PDB entry 4BD9 | X-ray diffraction, 2.20 A resolution | chains A and B

# Chain A
Molecule: Carboxypeptidase A4
Organism: Homo sapiens
Notes: EC 3.4.17.-
Reference sequence: Q9UI42 (CBPA4_HUMAN); residues 0-309 here correspond to UniProt positions 112-421 (UniProt number = residue number + 112)
Sequence (310 residues; each row starts with the number of its first residue; numbering starts at 0):
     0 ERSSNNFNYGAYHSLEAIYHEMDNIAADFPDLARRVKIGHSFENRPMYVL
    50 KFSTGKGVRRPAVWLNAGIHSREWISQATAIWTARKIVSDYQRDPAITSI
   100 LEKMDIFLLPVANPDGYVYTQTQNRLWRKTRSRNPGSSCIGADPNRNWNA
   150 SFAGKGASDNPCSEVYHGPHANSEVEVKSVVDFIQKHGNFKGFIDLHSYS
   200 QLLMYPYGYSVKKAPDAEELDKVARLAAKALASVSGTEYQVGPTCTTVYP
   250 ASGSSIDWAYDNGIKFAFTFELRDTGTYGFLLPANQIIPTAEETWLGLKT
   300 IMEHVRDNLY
Unresolved in the structure: 0-4, 309
Disulfides: Cys138-Cys161
Metal / ion sites: Zn2+: His69, Glu72, His196
UniProt features mapped onto this chain:
  - active site: Glu270 (Proton donor/acceptor)
  - binding site (a protein): Asn7, Tyr11, His12, Ser13, Glu15, Phe51, Arg84, Lys85, Ser136, Asp158
  - binding site (Zn(2+)): His69, Glu72, His196
  - glycosylation: Asn148 (N-linked (GlcNAc...) asparagine)

# Chain B
Molecule: Carboxypeptidase inhibitor smci
Organism: Sabellastarte magnifica
Reference sequence: P84875 (PCPI_SABMA); residue numbers follow UniProt; this construct covers 1-165
Sequence (165 residues; row label = number of the first residue in the row):
     1 ISVCDLPADRGQCTAYIPQWFFAKTTEDCEKFVYGGCQGNANRFETKDDC
    51 IANCGCNLPSKVGPCRVSARMWFHNPETEKCEVFIYGGCHGNANRFATET
   101 ECQEVCDRYQKPGFCYQPSETGPCKGSFPRYYYDYEDGECKEFIYGGCEG
   151 NANNFETKESCENAC
Disulfides: Cys4-Cys54, Cys13-Cys37, Cys29-Cys50, Cys56-Cys106, Cys65-Cys89, Cys81-Cys102, Cys115-Cys165, Cys124-Cys148, Cys140-Cys161
Construct notes: engineered mutation Ala23 (Asn in P84875)
UniProt features mapped onto this chain:
  - region: Ile1, Ser2 (Inserts into the active site groove of a carboxypeptidase and inhibits activity by emulating a C-terminal substrate)
  - binding site (a protein): Ile1, Ser2, Tyr109, Gln110, Lys111, Gly113
  - mutagenesis: Ile1 to Ser2 (Loss of inhibitory activity)

# Chain A / chain B interface
Pairs across the interface (51; chain A residue first):
  Arg71(A) - Ile1(B)  hydrogen bond (side chain-backbone)
  Glu72(A) - Ile1(B)
  Trp73(A) - Gly113(B)
  Thr119(A) - Pro112(B)
  Thr119(A) - Gly113(B)  hydrogen bond (backbone-backbone)
  Gln120(A) - Gly113(B)  hydrogen bond (backbone-backbone)
  Gln120(A) - Phe114(B)
  Thr121(A) - Pro112(B)
  Gln122(A) - Gln110(B)
  Gln122(A) - Lys111(B)
  Gln122(A) - Pro112(B)
  Asn123(A) - Tyr109(B)
  Asn123(A) - Gln110(B)  hydrogen bond
  Asn123(A) - Lys111(B)
  Arg124(A) - Tyr109(B)
  Arg124(A) - Lys111(B)  hydrogen bond (backbone-backbone)
  Arg124(A) - Gly113(B)
  Arg124(A) - Tyr116(B)
  Leu125(A) - Tyr109(B)  hydrogen bond (backbone-backbone)
  Arg127(A) - Ile1(B)
  Arg127(A) - Ser2(B)
  Ser136(A) - Glu77(B)
  Ser137(A) - Glu77(B)  hydrogen bond (backbone-side chain)
  Cys138(A) - Pro76(B)
  Cys138(A) - Glu77(B)
  Cys161(A) - Asn57(B)
  Cys161(A) - Pro76(B)  hydrophobic
  Cys161(A) - Glu77(B)
  Glu163(A) - Asn53(B)
  Glu163(A) - Asn57(B)
  Val164(A) - Ser2(B)
  Val164(A) - Asp5(B)
  Ser197(A) - Ile1(B)  hydrogen bond (backbone-backbone)
  Tyr198(A) - Ile1(B)
  Tyr198(A) - Val3(B)
  Tyr198(A) - Ala41(B)  hydrophobic
  Ser199(A) - Ile1(B)
  Ser199(A) - Ala41(B)
  Gln239(A) - Gln38(B)
  Val247(A) - Ile1(B)  hydrophobic
  Val247(A) - Leu6(B)
  Val247(A) - Pro7(B)
  Tyr248(A) - Ile1(B)
  Tyr248(A) - Ser2(B)  hydrogen bond (side chain-backbone)
  Tyr248(A) - Asp5(B)
  Tyr248(A) - Leu6(B)  hydrophobic
  Glu270(A) - Ile1(B)  hydrogen bond (side chain-backbone)
  Tyr277(A) - Tyr135(B)
  Phe279(A) - Ile1(B)
  Leu280(A) - Tyr116(B)  hydrophobic
  Leu280(A) - Tyr135(B)
Other interface residues (no listed pair), chain A (30 interface residues in all): Tyr118, Trp126, Thr274
Other interface residues (no listed pair), chain B (22 interface residues in all): Cys4, Glu79

# Overview
The interface between chain A and chain B involves 30 residues on one side and 22 on the other, with 10
hydrogen bonds. Polar contacts include Arg71(A)-Ile1(B), Asn123(A)-Gln110(B) and Ser137(A)-Glu77(B).
Here chain A is Carboxypeptidase A4 (Homo sapiens) and chain B is Carboxypeptidase inhibitor smci
(Sabellastarte magnifica). Entry 4BD9 (Structure of the complex between SmCI and human carboxypeptidase A4)
was determined by X-ray diffraction.
